PDB entry 2NVQ | X-ray diffraction, 2.90 A resolution | chains R and B of the 13 polymer chains in the assembly

[Chain R]
Molecule: 10-nt RNA strand
Sequence (10 nucleotides; row label = number of the first residue in the row):
     1 AUCGAGAGGA

[Chain B]
Protein: DNA-directed RNA polymerase II 140 kDa polypeptide
Source organism: Saccharomyces cerevisiae
Notes: EC 2.7.7.6
Reference sequence: P08518 (RPB2_YEAST); residue numbers follow UniProt; this construct covers 1-1224
Amino-acid sequence (1224 residues; each row starts with the number of its first residue):
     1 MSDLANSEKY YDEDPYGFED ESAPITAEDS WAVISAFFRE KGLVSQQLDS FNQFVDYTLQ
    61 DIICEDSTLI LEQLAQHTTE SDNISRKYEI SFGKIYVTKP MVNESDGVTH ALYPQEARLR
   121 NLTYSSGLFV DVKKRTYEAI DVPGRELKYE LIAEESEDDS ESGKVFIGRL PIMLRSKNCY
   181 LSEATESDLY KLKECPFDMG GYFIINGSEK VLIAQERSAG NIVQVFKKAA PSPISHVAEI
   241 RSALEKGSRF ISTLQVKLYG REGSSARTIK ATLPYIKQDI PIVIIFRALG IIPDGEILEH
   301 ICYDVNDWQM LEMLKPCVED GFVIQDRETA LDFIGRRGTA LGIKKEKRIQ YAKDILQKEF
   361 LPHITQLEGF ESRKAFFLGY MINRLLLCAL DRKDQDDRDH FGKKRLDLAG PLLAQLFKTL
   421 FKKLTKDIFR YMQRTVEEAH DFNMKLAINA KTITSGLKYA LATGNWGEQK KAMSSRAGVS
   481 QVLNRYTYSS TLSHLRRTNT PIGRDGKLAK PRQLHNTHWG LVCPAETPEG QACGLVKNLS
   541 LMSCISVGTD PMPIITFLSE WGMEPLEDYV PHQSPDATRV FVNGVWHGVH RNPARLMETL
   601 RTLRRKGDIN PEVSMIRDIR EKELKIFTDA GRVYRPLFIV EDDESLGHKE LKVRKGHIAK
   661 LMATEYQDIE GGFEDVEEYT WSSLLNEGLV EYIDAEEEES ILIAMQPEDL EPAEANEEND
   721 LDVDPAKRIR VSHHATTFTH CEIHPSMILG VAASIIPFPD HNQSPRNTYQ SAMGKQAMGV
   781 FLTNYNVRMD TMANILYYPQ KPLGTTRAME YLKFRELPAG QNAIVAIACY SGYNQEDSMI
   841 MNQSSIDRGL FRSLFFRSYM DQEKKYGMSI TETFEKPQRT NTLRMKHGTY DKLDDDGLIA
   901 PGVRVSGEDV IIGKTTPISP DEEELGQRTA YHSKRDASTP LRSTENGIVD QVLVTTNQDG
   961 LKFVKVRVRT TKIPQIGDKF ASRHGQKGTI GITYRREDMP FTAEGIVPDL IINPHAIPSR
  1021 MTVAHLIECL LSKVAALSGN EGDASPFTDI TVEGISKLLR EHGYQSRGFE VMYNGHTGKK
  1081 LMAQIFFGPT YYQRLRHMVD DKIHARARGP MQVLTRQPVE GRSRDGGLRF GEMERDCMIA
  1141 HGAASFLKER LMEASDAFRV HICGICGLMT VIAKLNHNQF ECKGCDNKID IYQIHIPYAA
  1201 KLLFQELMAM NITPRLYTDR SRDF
Unresolved in the structure: 1-19, 71-88, 142-163, 336-344, 438-445, 503-508, 669-677, 716-721, 920-932
Bound ions: Zn2+: Cys-1163, Cys-1166, Cys-1182, Cys-1185
Ligand contacts: deoxyuridine-5'-triphosphate (DUT): Arg-766, Tyr-769, Asp-837, Lys-987, Ser-1019, Arg-1020

[Chain R / chain B interface]
Residue-residue contacts (13):
  A1(R) with Arg-1124(B), phosphate contact
  U2(R) with Arg-1124(B), salt bridge to the phosphate
  A5(R) with Arg-476(B), salt bridge to the phosphate
  G6(R) with Ala-477(B), phosphate contact; Gln-481(B), hydrogen bond to the sugar
  A7(R) with Gln-481(B), phosphate contact
  G8(R) with Gln-776(B), hydrogen bond to the phosphate; His-1097(B), sugar contact
  G9(R) with Gln-776(B), hydrogen bond to the phosphate; Lys-979(B), phosphate contact; His-1097(B), sugar contact
  A10(R) with Lys-979(B), salt bridge to the phosphate; Lys-987(B), salt bridge to the phosphate
Other interface residues (no listed pair), chain B (10 interface residues in all): Gly-478, Ala-772

[In short]
8 residues of chain R and 10 residues of chain B are in contact, with 3 hydrogen bonds and 4 salt bridges.
Polar contacts include G6(R)/Gln-481(B), G8(R)/Gln-776(B) and G9(R)/Gln-776(B). Chain B binds
deoxyuridine-5'-triphosphate. Cys-1163(B), Cys-1166(B), Cys-1182(B) and Cys-1185(B) form the Zn2+ site.
Chain R is a 10-nt RNA strand and chain B is DNA-directed RNA polymerase II 140 kDa polypeptide (Saccharomyces
cerevisiae); the structure, RNA Polymerase II Elongation Complex in 150 mM Mg+2 with 2'dUTP, was determined by
X-ray diffraction, deposited together with 2E2H, 2E2I, 2E2J, 2NVT, 2NVX, 2NVY, 2NVZ and 2YU9.
